PDB entry 7B9V | electron microscopy, 2.80 A resolution | chains 5 and A of the 50 polymer chains in the assembly

Chain 5:
Molecule: U5 snRNA
Organism: Saccharomyces cerevisiae
Sequence (214 nucleotides; numbered 1 to 214; the number before each row is that of its first residue):
     1 AAGCAGCUUU ACAGAUCAAU GGCGGAGGGA GGUCAACAUC AAGAACUGUG GGCCUUUUAU
    61 UGCCUAUAGA ACUUAUAACG AACAUGGUUC UUGCCUUUUA CCAGAACCAU CCGGGUGUUG
   121 UCUCCAUAGA AACAGGUAAA GCUGUCCGUU ACUGUGGGCU UGCCAUAUUU UUUGGAACUU
   181 UUCUGCCCUU UUUCUCAAUG AGUAAGGAGG GCGU
Not modelled in the structure: 179-214

Chain A:
Name: Pre-mRNA-splicing factor 8
Organism: Saccharomyces cerevisiae
Reference sequence: P33334 (PRP8_YEAST); residue numbers follow UniProt; this construct covers 1-2413
Sequence (2413 residues; each row starts with the number of its first residue):
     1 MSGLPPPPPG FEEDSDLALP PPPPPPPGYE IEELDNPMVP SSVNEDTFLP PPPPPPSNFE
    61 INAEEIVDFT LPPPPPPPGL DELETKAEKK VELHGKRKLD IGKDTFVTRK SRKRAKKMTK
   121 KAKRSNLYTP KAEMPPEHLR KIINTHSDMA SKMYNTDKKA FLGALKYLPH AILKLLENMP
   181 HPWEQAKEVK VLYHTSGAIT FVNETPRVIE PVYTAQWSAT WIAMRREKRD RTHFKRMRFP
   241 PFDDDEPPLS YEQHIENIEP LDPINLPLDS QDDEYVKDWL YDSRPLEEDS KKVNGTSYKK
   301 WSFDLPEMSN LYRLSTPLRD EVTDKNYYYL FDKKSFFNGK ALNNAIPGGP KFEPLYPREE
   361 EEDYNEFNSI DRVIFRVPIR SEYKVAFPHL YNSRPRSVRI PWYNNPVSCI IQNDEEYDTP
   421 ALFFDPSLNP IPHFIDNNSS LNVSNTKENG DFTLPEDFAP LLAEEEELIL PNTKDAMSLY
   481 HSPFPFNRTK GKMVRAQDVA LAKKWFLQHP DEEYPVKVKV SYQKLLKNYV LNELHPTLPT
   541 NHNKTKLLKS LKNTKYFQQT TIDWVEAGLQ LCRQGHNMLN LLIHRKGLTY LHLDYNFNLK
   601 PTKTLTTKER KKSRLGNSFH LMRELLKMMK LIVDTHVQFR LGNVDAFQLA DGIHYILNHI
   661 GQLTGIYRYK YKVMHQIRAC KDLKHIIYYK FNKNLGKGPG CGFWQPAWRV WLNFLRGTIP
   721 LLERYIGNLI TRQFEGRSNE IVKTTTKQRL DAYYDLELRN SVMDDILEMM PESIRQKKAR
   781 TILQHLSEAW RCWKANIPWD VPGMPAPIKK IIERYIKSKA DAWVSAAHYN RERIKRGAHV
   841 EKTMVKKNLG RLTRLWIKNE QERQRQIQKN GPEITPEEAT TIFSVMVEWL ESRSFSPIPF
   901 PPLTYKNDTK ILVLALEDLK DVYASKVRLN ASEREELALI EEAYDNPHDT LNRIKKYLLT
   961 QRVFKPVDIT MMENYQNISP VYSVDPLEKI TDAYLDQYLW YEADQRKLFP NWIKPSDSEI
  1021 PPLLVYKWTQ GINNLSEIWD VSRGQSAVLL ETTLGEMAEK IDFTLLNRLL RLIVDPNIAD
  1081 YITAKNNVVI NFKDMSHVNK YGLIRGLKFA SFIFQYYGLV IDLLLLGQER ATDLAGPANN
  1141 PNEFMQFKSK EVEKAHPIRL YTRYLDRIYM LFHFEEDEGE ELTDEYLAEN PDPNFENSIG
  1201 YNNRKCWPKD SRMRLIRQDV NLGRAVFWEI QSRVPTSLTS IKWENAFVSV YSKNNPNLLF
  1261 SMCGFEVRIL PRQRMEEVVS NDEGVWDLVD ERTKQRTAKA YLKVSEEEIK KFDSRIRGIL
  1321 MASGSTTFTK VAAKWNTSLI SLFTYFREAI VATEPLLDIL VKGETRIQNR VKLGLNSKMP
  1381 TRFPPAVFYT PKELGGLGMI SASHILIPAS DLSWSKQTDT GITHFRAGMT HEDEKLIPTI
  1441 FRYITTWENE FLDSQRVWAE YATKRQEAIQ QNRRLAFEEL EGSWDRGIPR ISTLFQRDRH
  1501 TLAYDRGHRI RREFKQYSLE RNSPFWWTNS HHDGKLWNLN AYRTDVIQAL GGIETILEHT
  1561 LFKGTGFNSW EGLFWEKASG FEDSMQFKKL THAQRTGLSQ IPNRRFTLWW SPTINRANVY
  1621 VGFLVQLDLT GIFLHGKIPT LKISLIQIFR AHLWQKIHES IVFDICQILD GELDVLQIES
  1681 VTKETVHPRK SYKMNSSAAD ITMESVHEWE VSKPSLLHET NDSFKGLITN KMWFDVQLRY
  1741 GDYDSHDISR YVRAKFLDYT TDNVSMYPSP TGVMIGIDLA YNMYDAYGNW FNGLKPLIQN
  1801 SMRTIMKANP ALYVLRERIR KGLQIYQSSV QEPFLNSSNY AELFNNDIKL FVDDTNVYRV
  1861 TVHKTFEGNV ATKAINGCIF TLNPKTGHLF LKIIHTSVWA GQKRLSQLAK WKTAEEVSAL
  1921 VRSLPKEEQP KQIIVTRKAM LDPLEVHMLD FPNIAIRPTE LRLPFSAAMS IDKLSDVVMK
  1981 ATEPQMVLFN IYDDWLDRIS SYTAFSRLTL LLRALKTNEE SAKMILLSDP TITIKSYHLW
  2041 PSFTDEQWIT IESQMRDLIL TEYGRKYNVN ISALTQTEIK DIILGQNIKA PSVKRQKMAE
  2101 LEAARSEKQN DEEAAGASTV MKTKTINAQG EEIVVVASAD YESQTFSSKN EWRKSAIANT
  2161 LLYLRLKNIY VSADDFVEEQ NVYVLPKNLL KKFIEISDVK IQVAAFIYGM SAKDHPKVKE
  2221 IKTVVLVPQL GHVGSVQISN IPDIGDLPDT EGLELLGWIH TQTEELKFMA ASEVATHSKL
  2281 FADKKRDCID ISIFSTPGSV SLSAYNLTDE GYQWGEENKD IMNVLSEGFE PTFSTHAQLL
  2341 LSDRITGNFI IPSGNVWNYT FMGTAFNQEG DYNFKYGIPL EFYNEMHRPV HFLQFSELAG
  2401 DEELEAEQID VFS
Not modelled in the structure: 1-125, 435-450, 2088-2150, 2396-2413
Ligand contacts: D-chiro inositol hexakisphosphate (KGN): Arg236, Lys517, Tyr655, His659, Lys684, His685, Tyr688, Tyr689, Asn692, Lys697, Gly698, Pro699
Curated features (UniProtKB/Swiss-Prot):
  - region: Met1585 to Leu1598 (Important for branch point selection)
  - mutagenesis: His1658 (H1658S: No effect on viability), Glu1684 (E1684Q: No effect on viability), His1687 (H1687S: No effect on viability), Asp1700 (D1700N: No effect on viability), Asp1735 (D1735N: No effect on viability), Asp1853 (D1853A: Alters protein folding. Severely impaired growth. Strongly reduced growth at 35 degrees Celsius; when associated with A-1854; D1853N: Reduced growth at 30 degrees Celsius ...), Asp1854 (D1854A: Reduced growth at 30 degrees Celsius. Strongly reduced growth at 16 degrees Celsius. Strongly reduced growth at 35 degrees Celsius; when associated with A-1853 ...), Thr1855 (T1855A: Reduced growth at 30 degrees Celsius. Strongly reduced growth at 16 degrees Celsius), Thr1936 (T1936A: Reduced growth at 30 degrees Celsius. Strongly reduced growth at 16 degrees Celsius), Arg1937 (R1937K: Severely impaired growth. Reduced growth at 30 degrees Celsius. Strongly reduced growth at 16 degrees Celsius)

Interface between chain 5 and chain A:
Residue-residue contacts (117):
  G31(5) - Asn294(A)  sugar contact
  G31(5) - Gly295(A)  phosphate contact
  G32(5) - Asn294(A)  phosphate contact
  G32(5) - Gly295(A)  phosphate contact
  G32(5) - Thr296(A)  hydrogen bond to the phosphate
  G32(5) - Ser297(A)  hydrogen bond to the phosphate
  U33(5) - Lys190(A)  salt bridge to the phosphate
  U33(5) - Glu204(A)  base contact
  U33(5) - Thr205(A)  hydrogen bond to the base
  U33(5) - Arg207(A)  base contact
  U33(5) - Arg284(A)  hydrogen bond to the base
  U33(5) - Thr296(A)  hydrogen bond to the phosphate
  U33(5) - Ser297(A)  base contact
  U33(5) - Tyr298(A)  base contact
  C34(5) - Tyr128(A)  hydrogen bond to the sugar
  C34(5) - Lys190(A)  salt bridge to the phosphate
  C34(5) - Lys552(A)  salt bridge to the phosphate
  C34(5) - Gln559(A)  phosphate contact
  A35(5) - Tyr128(A)  hydrogen bond to the sugar
  A35(5) - Lys549(A)  phosphate contact
  A35(5) - Lys552(A)  salt bridge to the phosphate
  A36(5) - Lys549(A)  salt bridge to the phosphate
  A38(5) - Lys544(A)  salt bridge to the phosphate
  C40(5) - Asn541(A)  base contact
  A41(5) - Asn541(A)  hydrogen bond to the phosphate
  U76(5) - Lys325(A)  base contact
  U76(5) - Lys334(A)  phosphate contact
  U76(5) - Trp402(A)  stacking on the base
  U76(5) - Asn405(A)  hydrogen bond to the base
  A77(5) - Lys334(A)  salt bridge to the phosphate
  C79(5) - Pro539(A)  base contact
  C79(5) - Thr540(A)  base contact
  C79(5) - Asn541(A)  hydrogen bond to the base
  G80(5) - Arg495(A)  base contact
  G80(5) - Pro539(A)  base contact
  A81(5) - Phe484(A)  stacking on the base
  A81(5) - Arg488(A)  base contact
  A82(5) - Gln497(A)  sugar contact
  A82(5) - Asp498(A)  hydrogen bond to the sugar
  A82(5) - Ala500(A)  phosphate contact
  A82(5) - Lys503(A)  salt bridge to the phosphate
  A82(5) - Arg709(A)  hydrogen bond to the phosphate
  C83(5) - Ala500(A)  phosphate contact
  C83(5) - Lys503(A)  salt bridge to the phosphate
  C83(5) - Asn532(A)  base contact
  C83(5) - Glu533(A)  base contact
  C83(5) - Arg709(A)  salt bridge to the phosphate
  C83(5) - Asn713(A)  sugar contact
  C83(5) - Arg716(A)  base contact
  A84(5) - Asn532(A)  hydrogen bond to the phosphate
  A84(5) - Thr537(A)  hydrogen bond to the base
  A84(5) - Gln676(A)  phosphate contact
  A84(5) - Asn713(A)  hydrogen bond to the sugar
  A84(5) - Phe714(A)  hydrogen bond to the sugar
  A84(5) - Arg716(A)  base contact
  A84(5) - Gly717(A)  hydrogen bond to the sugar
  U85(5) - Thr537(A)  base contact
  U85(5) - Lys672(A)  phosphate contact
  U85(5) - Gln676(A)  phosphate contact
  U85(5) - Gly717(A)  hydrogen bond to the sugar
  G86(5) - Lys670(A)  salt bridge to the phosphate
  G86(5) - Lys672(A)  salt bridge to the phosphate
  G86(5) - Leu721(A)  sugar contact
  G86(5) - Arg724(A)  sugar contact
  C94(5) - Asn1369(A)  phosphate contact
  C94(5) - Lys1378(A)  hydrogen bond to the sugar
  C95(5) - His839(A)  base contact
  C95(5) - Arg1366(A)  phosphate contact
  C95(5) - Asn1369(A)  hydrogen bond to the phosphate
  C95(5) - Leu1373(A)  sugar contact
  U96(5) - Lys842(A)  sugar contact
  U96(5) - Arg1370(A)  salt bridge to the phosphate
  U97(5) - Lys747(A)  phosphate contact
  U97(5) - His839(A)  salt bridge to the phosphate
  U97(5) - Glu841(A)  phosphate contact
  U98(5) - Lys747(A)  salt bridge to the phosphate
  A100(5) - Lys670(A)  phosphate contact
  A100(5) - Tyr671(A)  hydrogen bond to the sugar
  C101(5) - Lys670(A)  salt bridge to the phosphate
  C101(5) - Tyr671(A)  hydrogen bond to the phosphate
  C101(5) - Lys672(A)  hydrogen bond to the phosphate
  C102(5) - Tyr671(A)  phosphate contact
  C102(5) - His675(A)  salt bridge to the phosphate
  A103(5) - Glu353(A)  base contact
  A103(5) - His675(A)  salt bridge to the phosphate
  G104(5) - Lys340(A)  hydrogen bond to the phosphate
  G104(5) - Phe352(A)  phosphate contact
  G104(5) - Glu353(A)  hydrogen bond to the phosphate
  G104(5) - Pro354(A)  sugar contact
  G104(5) - Lys527(A)  salt bridge to the phosphate
  G104(5) - Leu531(A)  phosphate contact
  A105(5) - Lys340(A)  salt bridge to the phosphate
  A105(5) - Leu355(A)  sugar contact
  A105(5) - His535(A)  salt bridge to the phosphate
  A106(5) - His535(A)  phosphate contact
  A109(5) - Thr537(A)  base contact
  U110(5) - Thr540(A)  phosphate contact
  U110(5) - Pro720(A)  sugar contact
  C111(5) - Asn543(A)  phosphate contact
  C111(5) - Arg716(A)  hydrogen bond to the base
  C111(5) - Ile719(A)  sugar contact
  C111(5) - Pro720(A)  sugar contact
  C112(5) - His170(A)  salt bridge to the phosphate
  C112(5) - Leu173(A)  sugar contact
  C112(5) - Arg495(A)  hydrogen bond to the sugar
  C112(5) - Arg716(A)  hydrogen bond to the base
  G113(5) - Lys174(A)  salt bridge to the phosphate
  G113(5) - Arg495(A)  hydrogen bond to the sugar
  G113(5) - Pro539(A)  base contact
  G115(5) - Lys299(A)  salt bridge to the phosphate
  U116(5) - Lys300(A)  salt bridge to the phosphate
  G120(5) - Tyr128(A)  base contact
  U121(5) - Leu127(A)  sugar contact
  U121(5) - Tyr128(A)  hydrogen bond to the sugar
  U121(5) - Thr129(A)  sugar contact
  U121(5) - Pro130(A)  sugar contact
  C122(5) - Pro130(A)  sugar contact
Other interface residues (no listed pair), chain 5 (46 interface residues in all): A78, U91, U92, U99, G114
Other interface residues (no listed pair), chain A (94 interface residues in all): Glu177, Asn203, Glu210, Asp332, Lys333, Lys351, Pro357, Lys492, Val494, Leu534, Leu538, Lys546, Leu547, Asn553, Asn617, Arg668, Tyr669, Thr718, Tyr725, Arg836, Gly837, Val840

In short:
46 residues of chain 5 face 94 of chain A across their interface, with 30 hydrogen bonds, 25 salt bridges and
2 aromatic stacking contacts. Polar contacts include U33(5)-Thr205(A), U33(5)-Arg284(A) and U76(5)-Asn405(A).
Bound to chain A: D-chiro inositol hexakisphosphate.
Here chain 5 is U5 snRNA and chain A is Pre-mRNA-splicing factor 8, both from Saccharomyces cerevisiae. Entry
7B9V (Yeast C complex spliceosome at 2.8 Angstrom resolution with Prp18/Slu7 bound) was determined by electron
microscopy.
